Entry 8OOH (electron microscopy, 7.00 A resolution (low resolution: residue-level contacts below are approximate; hydrogen-bond / salt-bridge calls are withheld)); this record covers chains A and B.

Chain A (and B):
Name: Alpha/beta fold hydrolase
From: Haloferax mediterranei
Notes: chain B of this document is another copy of the same molecule, construct and numbering; everything in this record applies to it too
UniProtKB: I3R766 (I3R766_HALMT); numbering as in UniProt (aligned over 1-307)
Chain sequence (313 residues; each row starts with the number of its first residue):
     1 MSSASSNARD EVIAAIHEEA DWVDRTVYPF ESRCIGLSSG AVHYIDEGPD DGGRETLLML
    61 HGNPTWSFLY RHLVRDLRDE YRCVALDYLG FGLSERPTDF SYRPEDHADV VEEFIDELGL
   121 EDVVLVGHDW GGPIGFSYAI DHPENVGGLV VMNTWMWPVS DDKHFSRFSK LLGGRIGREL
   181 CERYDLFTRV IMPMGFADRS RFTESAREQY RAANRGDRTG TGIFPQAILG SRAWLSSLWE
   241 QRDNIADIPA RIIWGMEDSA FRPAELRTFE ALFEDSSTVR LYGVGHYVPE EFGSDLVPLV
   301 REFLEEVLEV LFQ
Unresolved in the structure: 1-25, 307-313 (chain B: 1-25, 308-313)
Sequence notes: expression tag (308-313)

Interface between chain A and chain B:
Pairs across the interface (75; chain A residue first):
  W157(A) with A264(B); R267(B); T268(B); A271(B)
  P158(A) with A264(B); R267(B)
  V159(A) with P263(B); R267(B)
  S160(A) with P263(B)
  D161(A) with W254(B); F261(B); R262(B); P263(B); A264(B)
  D162(A) with R262(B)
  K163(A) with H164(B); R262(B)
  H164(A) with K163(B)
  W239(A) with P263(B); A264(B); E265(B); L266(B); R267(B); T268(B); F269(B); A271(B)
  R242(A) with A271(B)
  D243(A) with A271(B)
  W254(A) with D161(B)
  F261(A) with D161(B)
  R262(A) with D161(B); D162(B); K163(B)
  P263(A) with V159(B); S160(B); D161(B); W239(B)
  A264(A) with W157(B); P158(B); D161(B); W239(B); E265(B)
  E265(A) with W239(B); A264(B); T268(B)
  L266(A) with W239(B)
  R267(A) with W157(B); P158(B); V159(B); W239(B); L272(B)
  T268(A) with W157(B); W239(B); E265(B); T268(B); F269(B); L272(B)
  F269(A) with W239(B); T268(B); L272(B)
  E270(A) with L272(B)
  A271(A) with W157(B); W239(B); R242(B); D243(B); L272(B)
  L272(A) with R267(B); T268(B); F269(B); E270(B); A271(B); L272(B); F273(B)
  F273(A) with L272(B)
  E274(A) with E274(B)
Also at the interface, not in a pair above, chain A (30 interface residues in all): R232, S236, E240, R280
Also at the interface, not in a pair above, chain B (30 interface residues in all): R232, S236, E240, R280

Summary:
Chain A and chain B each contribute 30 residues to their interface.
Chain A and chain B are both Alpha/beta fold hydrolase (Haloferax mediterranei); the structure, Cryo-EM map of
the focused refinement of the subfamily III haloalkane dehalogenase from Haloferax mediterranei dimer ..., was
determined by electron microscopy (same publication as 8CKP).
